PDB entry 6XTY | electron microscopy, 6.77 A resolution (low resolution: residue-level contacts below are approximate; hydrogen-bond / salt-bridge calls are withheld) | chains 3 and 5 of the 14 polymer chains in the assembly

== Chain 3 ==
Name: DNA replication licensing factor MCM3
Organism: Homo sapiens
Notes: EC 3.6.4.12
UniProtKB: P25205 (MCM3_HUMAN), isoform P25205-2; residues 1-853 here = UniProt positions 1-853
Chain sequence (853 residues; each row starts with the number of its first residue):
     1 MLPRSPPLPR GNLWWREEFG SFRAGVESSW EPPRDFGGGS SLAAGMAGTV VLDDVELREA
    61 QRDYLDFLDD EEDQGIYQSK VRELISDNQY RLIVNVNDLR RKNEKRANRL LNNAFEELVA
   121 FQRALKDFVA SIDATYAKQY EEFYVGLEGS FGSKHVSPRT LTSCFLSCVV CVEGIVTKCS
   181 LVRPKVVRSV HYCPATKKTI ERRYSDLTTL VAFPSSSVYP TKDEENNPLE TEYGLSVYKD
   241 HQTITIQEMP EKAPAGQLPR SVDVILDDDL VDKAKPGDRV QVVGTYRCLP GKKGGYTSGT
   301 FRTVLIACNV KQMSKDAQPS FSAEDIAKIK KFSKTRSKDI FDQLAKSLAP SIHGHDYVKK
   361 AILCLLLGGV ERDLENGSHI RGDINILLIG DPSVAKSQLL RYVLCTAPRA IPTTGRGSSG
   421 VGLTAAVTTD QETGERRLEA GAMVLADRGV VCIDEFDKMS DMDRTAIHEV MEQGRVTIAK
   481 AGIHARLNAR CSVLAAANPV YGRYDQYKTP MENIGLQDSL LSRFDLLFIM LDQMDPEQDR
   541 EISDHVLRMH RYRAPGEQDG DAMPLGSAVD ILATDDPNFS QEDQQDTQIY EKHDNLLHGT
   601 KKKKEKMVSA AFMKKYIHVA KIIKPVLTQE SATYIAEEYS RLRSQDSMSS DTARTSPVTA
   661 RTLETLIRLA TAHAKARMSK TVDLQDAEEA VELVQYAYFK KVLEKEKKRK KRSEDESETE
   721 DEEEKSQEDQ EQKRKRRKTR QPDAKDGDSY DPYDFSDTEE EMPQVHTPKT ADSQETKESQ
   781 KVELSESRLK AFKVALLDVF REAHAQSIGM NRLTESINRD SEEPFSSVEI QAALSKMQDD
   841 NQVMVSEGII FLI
Not modelled in the structure: 15-55, 553-607, 705-853
UniProt features mapped onto this chain:
  - binding site (ADP): Ala395
  - modified residue: Lys293 (N6-acetyllysine)
  - natural variant: Val280 (D280V: this construct carries the variant)

== Chain 5 ==
Name: DNA replication licensing factor MCM5
Organism: Homo sapiens
Notes: EC 3.6.4.12
UniProtKB: P33992 (MCM5_HUMAN); residues 1-734 here = UniProt positions 1-734
Chain sequence (734 residues; row label = number of the first residue in the row):
     1 MSGFDDPGIF YSDSFGGDAQ ADEGQARKSQ LQRRFKEFLR QYRVGTDRTG FTFKYRDELK
    61 RHYNLGEYWI EVEMEDLASF DEDLADYLYK QPAEHLQLLE EAAKEVADEV TRPRPSGEEV
   121 LQDIQVMLKS DASPSSIRSL KSDMMSHLVK IPGIIIAASA VRAKATRISI QCRSCRNTLT
   181 NIAMRPGLEG YALPRKCNTD QAGRPKCPLD PYFIMPDKCK CVDFQTLKLQ ELPDAVPHGE
   241 MPRHMQLYCD RYLCDKVVPG NRVTIMGIYS IKKFGLTTSR GRDRVGVGIR SSYIRVLGIQ
   301 VDTDGSGRSF AGAVSPQEEE EFRRLAALPN VYEVISKSIA PSIFGGTDMK KAIACLLFGG
   361 SRKRLPDGLT RRGDINLLML GDPGTAKSQL LKFVEKCSPI GVYTSGKGSS AAGLTASVMR
   421 DPSSRNFIME GGAMVLADGG VVCIDEFDKM REDDRVAIHE AMEQQTISIA KAGITTTLNS
   481 RCSVLAAANS VFGRWDETKG EDNIDFMPTI LSRFDMIFIV KDEHNEERDV MLAKHVITLH
   541 VSALTQTQAV EGEIDLAKLK KFIAYCRVKC GPRLSAEAAE KLKNRYIIMR SGARQHERDS
   601 DRRSSIPITV RQLEAIVRIA EALSKMKLQP FATEADVEEA LRLFQVSTLD AALSGTLSGV
   661 EGFTSQEDQE MLSRIEKQLK RRFAIGSQVS EHSIIKDFTK QKYPEHAIHK VLQLMLRRGE
   721 IQHRMQRKVL YRLK
Not modelled in the structure: 1-20, 199-206, 276-284, 304-313, 406-410, 490-505, 543-553, 657-734
UniProt features mapped onto this chain:
  - binding site (ADP): Arg371
  - modified residue: Ser2 (N-acetylserine), Ser315 (Phosphoserine), Lys392 (N6-acetyllysine), Lys396 (N6-acetyllysine), Ser605 (Phosphoserine), Lys696 (N6-acetyllysine)
  - natural variant: Thr466 (T466I: In MGORS8)
Metal / ion sites: Zn2+: Cys172, Cys175, Cys197, Cys207

== How chain 3 and chain 5 interact ==
Pairs across the interface (75):
  Thr162(3) - Asp223(5)
  Ser163(3) - Cys221(5)
  Ser163(3) - Asp223(5)
  Leu207(3) - Pro216(5)
  Val211(3) - Asp217(5)
  Phe213(3) - Arg173(5)
  Phe213(3) - Arg176(5)
  Phe213(3) - Phe213(5)
  Pro214(3) - Phe213(5)
  Gln257(3) - Val258(5)
  Arg260(3) - Asp255(5)
  Arg287(3) - Pro216(5)
  Arg287(3) - Asp217(5)
  Cys288(3) - Pro216(5)
  Cys288(3) - Cys219(5)
  Pro290(3) - Ile214(5)
  Pro290(3) - Pro216(5)
  Lys292(3) - Leu193(5)
  Lys292(3) - Tyr212(5)
  Gly295(3) - Ala192(5)
  Gly295(3) - Leu193(5)
  Tyr296(3) - Gly190(5)
  Tyr296(3) - Tyr191(5)
  Tyr296(3) - Ala192(5)
  Tyr296(3) - Lys273(5)
  Tyr296(3) - Phe274(5)
  Thr297(3) - Gly190(5)
  Thr297(3) - Tyr191(5)
  Ser298(3) - Gly190(5)
  Ser298(3) - Phe274(5)
  Gly299(3) - Ala165(5)
  Thr300(3) - Phe224(5)
  Phe301(3) - Ala163(5)
  Phe301(3) - Ala165(5)
  Phe301(3) - Ile168(5)
  Phe301(3) - Cys219(5)
  Ser351(3) - Asp367(5)
  Ser393(3) - Thr609(5)
  Ser393(3) - Val610(5)
  Ser397(3) - Glu463(5)
  Arg401(3) - Gln464(5)
  Thr414(3) - Glu460(5)
  Gly415(3) - Glu460(5)
  Arg416(3) - Asp453(5)
  Arg416(3) - Val456(5)
  Arg416(3) - Glu460(5)
  Gly417(3) - Glu460(5)
  Thr429(3) - Asn426(5)
  Asp430(3) - Arg425(5)
  Gln431(3) - Ser424(5)
  Gln431(3) - Arg425(5)
  Gln431(3) - Asn426(5)
  Glu439(3) - Ala472(5)
  Glu439(3) - Gly473(5)
  Glu455(3) - His459(5)
  Lys458(3) - His459(5)
  Arg503(3) - Glu597(5)
  Arg503(3) - Pro607(5)
  Tyr507(3) - Arg598(5)
  Asp532(3) - Arg590(5)
  Met534(3) - Arg590(5)
  Met534(3) - Arg594(5)
  Asp539(3) - Arg590(5)
  Arg540(3) - Lys583(5)
  Arg540(3) - Ile587(5)
  Ser543(3) - Tyr586(5)
  Ser543(3) - Leu613(5)
  Asp544(3) - Lys583(5)
  Leu547(3) - Ala579(5)
  Leu547(3) - Lys583(5)
  Leu547(3) - Val617(5)
  Met549(3) - Leu365(5)
  His550(3) - Lys363(5)
  His550(3) - Glu614(5)
  His550(3) - Val617(5)
Interface residues without a listed pair, chain 3 (58 interface residues in all): Ala212, Ala255, Thr303, Pro392, Gln398, Ser419, Gly422, Thr428, Asp454, Gln533, Pro536, Val546, Arg551, Tyr552
Interface residues without a listed pair, chain 5 (72 interface residues in all): Ala160, Val161, Arg162, Lys164, Gln171, Glu189, Val222, Gly275, Leu369, Arg371, Leu436, Glu452, Ala470, Lys471, Arg513, Arg573, Leu574, Ala576, Leu582, Ala593, Arg611, Glu621

== Summary ==
58 residues of chain 3 and 72 residues of chain 5 are in contact. The Zn2+ site is built by Cys172(5),
Cys175(5), Cys197(5) and Cys207(5). Curated annotation (UniProt) lists ADP-binding residue Ala395(3) on chain
3; ADP-binding residue Arg371(5) on chain 5.
Chain 3 is DNA replication licensing factor MCM3 and chain 5 is DNA replication licensing factor MCM5, both
from Homo sapiens; the structure, CryoEM structure of human CMG bound to AND-1 (CMGA), was determined by
electron microscopy, deposited together with 6XTX.
